Entry 2Q29 (X-ray diffraction, 1.82 A resolution); this record covers chains A and B.

Chain A (and B):
Name: oxalyl-CoA decarboxylase
Source organism: Escherichia coli
Notes: EC 4.1.1.8; chain B of this document is another copy of the same molecule, construct and numbering; everything in this record applies to it too
UniProt: P0AFI0 (OXC_ECOLI); numbering as in UniProt (aligned over 1-564)
Chain sequence (564 residues; each row starts with the number of its first residue):
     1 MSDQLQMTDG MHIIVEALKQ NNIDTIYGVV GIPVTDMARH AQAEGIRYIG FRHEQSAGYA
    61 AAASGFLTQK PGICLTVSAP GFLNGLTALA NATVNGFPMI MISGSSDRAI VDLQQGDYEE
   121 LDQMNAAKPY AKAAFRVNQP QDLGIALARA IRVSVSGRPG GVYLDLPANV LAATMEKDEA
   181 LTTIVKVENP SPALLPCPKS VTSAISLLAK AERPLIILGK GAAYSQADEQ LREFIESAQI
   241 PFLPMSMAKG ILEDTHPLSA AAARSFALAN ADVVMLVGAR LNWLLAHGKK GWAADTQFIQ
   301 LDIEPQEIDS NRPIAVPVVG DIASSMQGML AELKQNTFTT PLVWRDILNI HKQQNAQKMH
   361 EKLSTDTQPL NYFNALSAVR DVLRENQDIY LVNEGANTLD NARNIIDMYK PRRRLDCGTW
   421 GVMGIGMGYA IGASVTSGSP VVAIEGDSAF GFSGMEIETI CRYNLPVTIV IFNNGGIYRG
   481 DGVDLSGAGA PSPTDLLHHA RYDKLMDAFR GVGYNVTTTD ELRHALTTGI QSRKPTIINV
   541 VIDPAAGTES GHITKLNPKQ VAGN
Unresolved in the structure: 1-4, 551-564
Curated features (UniProtKB/Swiss-Prot):
  - binding site (substrate): I32, Y118, A261 to S265, N355, R403, N404, S550 to H552
  - binding site (ADP): R158, K220, R280, D302, I322
  - binding site (thiamine diphosphate): Y372, A396 to T398, G421 to M423, S448, A449, Y478
  - binding site (Mg(2+)): D447, N474, G476
Ion coordination: Mg2+: D447, N474, G476 (together with thiamine diphosphate)
Small-molecule neighbours:
  - acetyl coenzyme A (ACO): A261, A262, A263, R264, S265, F266, N355, A356, M359, R403, N404
  - thiamine diphosphate (TPP): V29, V30, G31, E54, V77, P80, G81, N84, E119, Y372, G395, A396, N397, T398, G421, V422, M423, G446, D447, S448, A449, F452, N474, G476, I477, Y478, R479

Interface between chain A and chain B:
Pairs across the interface (33; chain A residue first):
  K132(A) - Q306(B)
  I145(A) - D309(B)
  I145(A) - N311(B)
  R149(A) - Q306(B)  hydrogen bond (side chain-backbone)
  R149(A) - D309(B)
  R149(A) - S310(B)
  R152(A) - I308(B)
  R152(A) - D309(B)  salt bridge
  R152(A) - P317(B)
  V153(A) - Q306(B)
  S156(A) - P305(B)
  V185(A) - P313(B)  hydrophobic
  P192(A) - V319(B)  hydrophobic
  A193(A) - C197(B)  hydrogen bond (backbone-backbone)
  L194(A) - L195(B)
  L194(A) - V319(B)
  L194(A) - G320(B)
  L195(A) - L194(B)
  L195(A) - L195(B)  hydrogen bond (backbone-backbone)
  C197(A) - A193(B)
  P305(A) - S156(B)
  Q306(A) - K132(B)
  Q306(A) - R149(B)  hydrogen bond (backbone-side chain)
  Q306(A) - V153(B)
  Q306(A) - S156(B)
  I308(A) - R152(B)
  D309(A) - I145(B)
  D309(A) - R149(B)
  D309(A) - R152(B)  salt bridge
  S310(A) - R149(B)
  N311(A) - I145(B)
  V319(A) - P192(B)  hydrophobic
  V319(A) - L194(B)
Interface residues without a listed pair, chain A (29 interface residues in all): A148, G157, V187, P196, P198, E307, R312, P313, P317, G320
Interface residues without a listed pair, chain B (28 interface residues in all): A148, V185, V187, P196, P198, E307, R312

In short:
Chain A and chain B form an interface of 29 and 28 residues respectively; the contacts include 4 hydrogen
bonds and 2 salt bridges. Among the polar pairs are R152(A)-D309(B), R149(A)-Q306(B) and A193(A)-C197(B).
Ligands of chain A: acetyl coenzyme A and thiamine diphosphate.
Both chains are oxalyl-CoA decarboxylase (Escherichia coli). Entry 2Q29 (Crystal structure of oxalyl-coA
decarboxylase from Escherichia coli in complex with acetyl coenzyme A) was determined by X-ray diffraction
(same publication as 2Q27 and 2Q28).
